2XRO - chains B and X of the 6 polymer chains in the assembly; structure by X-ray diffraction, 3.40 A resolution.

== Chain B ==
Molecule: Hth-type transcriptional regulator ttgv
From: Pseudomonas putida
UniProt: Q93PU6 (TTGV_PSEPU); residue numbers follow UniProt; this construct covers 14-253
Sequence (241 residues; numbered 13 to 253; the number before each row is that of its first residue):
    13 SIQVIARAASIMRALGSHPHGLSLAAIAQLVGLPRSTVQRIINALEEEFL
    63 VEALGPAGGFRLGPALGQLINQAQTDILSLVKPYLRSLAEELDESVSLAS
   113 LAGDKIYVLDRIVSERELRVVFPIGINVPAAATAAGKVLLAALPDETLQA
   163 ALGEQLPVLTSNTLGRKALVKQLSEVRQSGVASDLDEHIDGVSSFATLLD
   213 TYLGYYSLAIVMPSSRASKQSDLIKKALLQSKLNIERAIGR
Unresolved in the structure: 13
Differences from the reference sequence: expression tag (13); engineered mutation Ser109 (Cys in Q93PU6), Ser205 (Cys in Q93PU6)
Swiss-Prot annotation at these positions:
  - DNA-binding region: Leu36 to Glu59 (H-T-H motif)
From the paper describing this entry:
  - self-association interface (contacts with another copy of this molecule): Phe134 to Ile136
  - conformationally variable residues: Leu81 to Ala85
  - binding site for Ttgv operator DNA (chain X): Arg19, Ser35, Arg47, Ser48, Thr49, Gln51, Arg52
  - mutagenesis - R47A, T49A, R52A: decreased binding to Ttgv operator DNA (chain X) (citing earlier work)
  - mutagenesis - S35A: decreased binding to Ttgv operator DNA (chain X)

== Chain X ==
Molecule: Ttgv operator DNA
Sequence (42 nucleotides; row label = number of the first residue in the row):
     1 GAGTATCACATAATGCTACACTCTACCGCATTACGATTCAGC

== Chain B / chain X interface ==
Contacting residue pairs (13):
  Ile14(B) with DA13(X), sugar contact
  Gln15(B) with DA13(X), phosphate contact
  Val16(B) with DA13(X), hydrogen bond to the phosphate
  Ser35(B) with DA2(X), sugar contact; DG3(X), hydrogen bond to the phosphate
  Leu36(B) with DG3(X), phosphate contact
  Ala37(B) with DA2(X), phosphate contact
  Arg47(B) with DA2(X), salt bridge to the phosphate
  Gln51(B) with DT4(X), base contact
  Gly70(B) with DA2(X), phosphate contact; DG3(X), phosphate contact
  Gly71(B) with DG3(X), hydrogen bond to the phosphate
  Phe72(B) with DG3(X), phosphate contact
Other interface residues (no listed pair), chain B (14 interface residues in all): Ser48, Asn55, Pro68
Other interface residues (no listed pair), chain X (5 interface residues in all): DT6

== Summary ==
14 residues of chain B face 5 of chain X across their interface; the contacts include 3 hydrogen bonds and 1
salt bridge. Polar contacts include Val16(B)-DA13(X), Ser35(B)-DG3(X) and Gly71(B)-DG3(X). From the paper: a
binding site for Ttgv operator DNA (chain X) at Arg19(B), Ser35(B) and Arg47(B) among others; R47A, T49A and
R52A of chain B, among others, reduce binding to Ttgv operator DNA (chain X).
Chain B is Hth-type transcriptional regulator ttgv (Pseudomonas putida) and chain X is Ttgv operator DNA; the
structure, Crystal structure of TtgV in complex with its DNA operator, was determined by X-ray diffraction,
deposited together with 2XRN.
